Entry 5DKN (X-ray diffraction, 1.53 A resolution); this record covers chain A.

Chain A:
Protein: Protein S100-B
Source organism: Bos taurus
UniProt: P02638 (S100B_BOVIN); residues 0-91 here correspond to UniProt positions 1-92 (UniProt number = residue number + 1)
Chain sequence (92 residues; each row starts with the number of its first residue; numbering starts at 0):
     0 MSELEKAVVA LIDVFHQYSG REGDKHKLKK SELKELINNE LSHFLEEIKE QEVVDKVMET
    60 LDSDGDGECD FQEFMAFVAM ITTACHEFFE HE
Not modelled in the structure: 91
Metal / ion sites: Ca2+ site 1: S18, E21, D23, K26, E31; Ca2+ site 2: D61, D63, D65, E67, E72
Small-molecule neighbours: SBi4225 (B7I; 2,2'-[heptane-1,7-diylbis(oxybenzene-4,1-diyl)]bis(1H-imidazole)): M0, V8, I11, H15, H42, F43, C84, H85, F87, F88
Curated features (UniProtKB/Swiss-Prot):
  - binding site (Zn(2+)): H15, H25, H85, H90
  - binding site (Ca(2+)): S18, E21, D23, D61, D63, D65, E67, E72
  - modified residue: S1 (N-acetylserine)
What the authors report for this chain:
  - binding site for SBi4225: F43, C84, H85, F87, F88
  - conformationally variable residues (loop rearrangement, side-chain flip): H85 to E91

Overview:
Chain A binds SBi4225. S18, E21, D23, K26 and E31 coordinate Ca2+ site 1. D61, D63, D65, E67 and E72
coordinate Ca2+ site 2. UniProt lists 4 Zn2+-binding residues and 8 Ca2+-binding residues. The paper reports a
binding site for SBi4225 at F43, C84 and H85 among others; conformational variability at H85.
Chain A is Protein S100-B (Bos taurus); the structure, Crystal Structure of Calcium-loaded S100B bound to
SBi4225, was determined by X-ray diffraction together with 5DKQ and 5DKR from the same study.
